Entry 6GFW (electron microscopy, 3.70 A resolution); this record covers chains C and R of the 9 polymer chains in the assembly.

== Chain C ==
Protein: DNA-directed RNA polymerase subunit beta
Source organism: Escherichia coli K-12
Notes: EC 2.7.7.6
UniProt: P0A8V2 (RPOB_ECOLI); residues 1-1342 here = UniProt positions 1-1342
Sequence (1342 residues; each row starts with the number of its first residue):
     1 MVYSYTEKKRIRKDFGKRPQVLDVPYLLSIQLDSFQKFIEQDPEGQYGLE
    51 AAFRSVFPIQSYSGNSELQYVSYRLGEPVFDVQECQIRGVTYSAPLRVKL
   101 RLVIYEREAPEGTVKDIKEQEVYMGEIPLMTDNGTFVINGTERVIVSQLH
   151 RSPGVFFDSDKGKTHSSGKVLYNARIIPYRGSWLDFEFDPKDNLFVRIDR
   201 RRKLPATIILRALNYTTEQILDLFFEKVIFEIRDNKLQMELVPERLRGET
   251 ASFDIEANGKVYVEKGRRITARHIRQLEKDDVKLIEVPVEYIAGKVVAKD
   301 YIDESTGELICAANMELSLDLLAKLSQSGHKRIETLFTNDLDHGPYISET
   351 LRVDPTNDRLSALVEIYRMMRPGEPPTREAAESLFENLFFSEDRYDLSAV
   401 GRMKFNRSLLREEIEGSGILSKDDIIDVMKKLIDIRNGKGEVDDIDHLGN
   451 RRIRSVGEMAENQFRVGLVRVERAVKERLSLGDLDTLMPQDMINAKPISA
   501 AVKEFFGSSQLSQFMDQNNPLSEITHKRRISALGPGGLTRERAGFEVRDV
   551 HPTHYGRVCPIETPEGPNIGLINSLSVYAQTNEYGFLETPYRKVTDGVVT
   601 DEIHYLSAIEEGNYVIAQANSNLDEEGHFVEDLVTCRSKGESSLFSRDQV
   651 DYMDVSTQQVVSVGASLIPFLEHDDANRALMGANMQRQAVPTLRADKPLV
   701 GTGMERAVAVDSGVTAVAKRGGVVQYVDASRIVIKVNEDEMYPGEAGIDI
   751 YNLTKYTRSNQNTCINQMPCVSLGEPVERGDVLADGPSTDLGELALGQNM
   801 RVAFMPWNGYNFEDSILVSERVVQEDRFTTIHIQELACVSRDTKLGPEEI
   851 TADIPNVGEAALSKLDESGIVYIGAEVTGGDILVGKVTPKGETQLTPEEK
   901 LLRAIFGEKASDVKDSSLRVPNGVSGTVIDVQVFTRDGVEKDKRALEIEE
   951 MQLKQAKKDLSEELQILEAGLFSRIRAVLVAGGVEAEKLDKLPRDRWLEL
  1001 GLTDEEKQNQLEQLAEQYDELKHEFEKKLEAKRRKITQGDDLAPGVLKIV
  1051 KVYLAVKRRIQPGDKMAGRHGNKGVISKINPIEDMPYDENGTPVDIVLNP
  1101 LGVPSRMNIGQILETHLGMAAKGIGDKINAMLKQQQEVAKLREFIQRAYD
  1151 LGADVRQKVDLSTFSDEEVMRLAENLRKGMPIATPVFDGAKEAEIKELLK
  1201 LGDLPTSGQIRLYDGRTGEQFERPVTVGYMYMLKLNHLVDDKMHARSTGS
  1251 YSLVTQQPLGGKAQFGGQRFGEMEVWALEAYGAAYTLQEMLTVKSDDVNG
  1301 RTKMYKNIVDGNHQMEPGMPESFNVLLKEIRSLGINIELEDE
Unresolved in the structure: 1342
Swiss-Prot annotation at these positions:
  - modified residue (N6-acetyllysine): Lys1022, Lys1200
  - mutagenesis: Ile561 (I561S: Resistant to antibiotics salinamide A and B), Ile569 (I569S: Resistant to antibiotics salinamide A and B), Ala665 (A665E: Resistant to antibiotics salinamide A and B), Asp675 (D675A/G: Resistant to antibiotics salinamide A and B), Asn677 (N677H/K: Resistant to antibiotics salinamide A and B), Leu680 (L680M: Resistant to antibiotics salinamide A and B), Glu813 (E813K: Disrupts the enzyme's active center)
From the paper describing this entry:
  - binding site for nifH promoter template DNA: Lys1262, Arg1269

== Chain R ==
Molecule: de novo synthesized RNA
Source organism: Escherichia coli K-12
Sequence (4 nucleotides; row label = number of the first residue in the row; numbers below 1 keep their minus sign (U-1 is residue -1)):
    -1 UGGG

== How chain C and chain R interact ==
Contacting residue pairs - 5 pairs, chain C then chain R:
  Pro564(C) - G0(R)  phosphate contact
  Asn568(C) - G0(R)  phosphate contact
  Asn684(C) - G1(R)  phosphate contact
  Gln688(C) - G0(R)  hydrogen bond to the phosphate
  Lys1073(C) - G2(R)  salt bridge to the phosphate
Interface residues without a listed pair, chain C (8 interface residues in all): Glu565, Met685, His1237
Interface residues without a listed pair, chain R (4 interface residues in all): U-1

== Overview ==
The interface between chain C and chain R involves 8 residues on one side and 4 on the other, with 1 hydrogen
bond and 1 salt bridge. Polar contacts include Gln688(C)-G0(R) and Lys1073(C)-G2(R). From UniProt: 7
mutagenesis sites on chain C. From the paper: a binding site for nifH promoter template DNA at Lys1262(C) and
Arg1269(C).
Chain C is DNA-directed RNA polymerase subunit beta and chain R is de novo synthesized RNA, both from
Escherichia coli K-12; the structure, Cryo-EM structure of bacterial RNA polymerase-sigma54 holoenzyme initial
transcribing complex, was determined by electron microscopy (same publication as 6GH5 and 6GH6).
